3MDW - chain A; structure by X-ray diffraction, 1.90 A resolution.

== Chain A ==
Name: N-formimino-L-Glutamate Iminohydrolase
Source organism: Pseudomonas aeruginosa
UniProtKB: Q9HU77 (Q9HU77_PSEAE); numbering as in UniProt (aligned over 1-453)
Sequence (453 residues; each row starts with the number of its first residue):
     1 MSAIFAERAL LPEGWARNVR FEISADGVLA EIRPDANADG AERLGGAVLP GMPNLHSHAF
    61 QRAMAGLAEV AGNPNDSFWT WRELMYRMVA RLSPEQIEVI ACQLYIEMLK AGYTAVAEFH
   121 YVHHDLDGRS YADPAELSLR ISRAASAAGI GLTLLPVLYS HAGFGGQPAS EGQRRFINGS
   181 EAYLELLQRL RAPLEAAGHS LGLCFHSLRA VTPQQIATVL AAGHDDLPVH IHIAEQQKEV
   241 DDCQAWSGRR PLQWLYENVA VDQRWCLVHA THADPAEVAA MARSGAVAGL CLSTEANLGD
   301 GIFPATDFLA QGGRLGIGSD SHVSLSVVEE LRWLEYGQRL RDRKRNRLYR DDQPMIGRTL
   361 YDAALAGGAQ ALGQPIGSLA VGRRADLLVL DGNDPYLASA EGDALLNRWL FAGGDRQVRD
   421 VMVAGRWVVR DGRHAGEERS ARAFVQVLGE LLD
Unresolved in the structure: 1-2, 452-453
Ion coordination: Zn2+: His56, His58, His232
Ligand contacts: N-formimino-L-Aspartate (NFQ; N-[(E)-iminomethyl]-L-aspartic acid): His58, Gln61, Phe78, Trp81, Arg82, Met85, Tyr121, His206, Arg209, His232, Glu235, His269, Thr294, Leu298, Asp320
Swiss-Prot annotation at these positions:
  - active site (Proton acceptor): His269, Asp320
  - binding site (Zn(2+)): His56, His58, His232, Asp320
  - binding site (N-formimidoyl-L-glutamate): Gln61, Arg82, Tyr121, His206, Arg209, Glu235
  - mutagenesis: Glu235 (E235A: Reduces catalytic activity by 3 orders of magnitude; E235D/Q: Reduces catalytic activity by 4 orders of magnitude), His269 (H269A/N: Reduces catalytic activity by 5 orders of magnitude. Significant decrease in metal content; H269C: Reduces catalytic activity by 5 orders of magnitude. Slight decrease in metal content), Asp320 (D320A/C: Reduces catalytic activity by over 6 orders of magnitude. Still able to bind a significant amount of zinc)
From the paper describing this entry:
  - Zn2+ coordination: His56, His58, His232, Asp320
  - catalytic residues: Glu235, His269, Asp320 (proposed by the authors, not directly observed)
  - binding site for Zn2+: His269
  - binding site for N-formimino-L-Aspartate: Gln61, Arg82, Tyr121, His206, Arg209, Glu235, Asp320

== Summary ==
Chain A binds N-formimino-L-Aspartate. His56, His58 and His232 coordinate Zn2+. Curated annotation (UniProt)
lists active-site residues His269 and Asp320, 4 Zn2+-binding residues, 6 N-formimidoyl-L-glutamate-binding
residues and 3 mutagenesis sites. The paper reports catalytic residues Glu235, His269 and Asp320; a binding
site for N-formimino-L-Aspartate at Gln61, Arg82 and Tyr121 among others.
Chain A is N-formimino-L-Glutamate Iminohydrolase (Pseudomonas aeruginosa); the structure, The structure of
N-formimino-L-Glutamate Iminohydrolase from Pseudomonas aeruginosa complexed with N-formimino-L-Aspartate, was
determined by X-ray diffraction (same publication as 4RZB and 3MDU).
